2VDM - chains H and L of the 4 polymer chains in the assembly; structure by X-ray diffraction, 2.90 A resolution.

== Chain H ==
Name: Monoclonal antibody 10E5 heavy chain
From: Mus musculus
Notes: antibody fragment or engineered binder
Sequence (221 residues; each row starts with the number of its first residue):
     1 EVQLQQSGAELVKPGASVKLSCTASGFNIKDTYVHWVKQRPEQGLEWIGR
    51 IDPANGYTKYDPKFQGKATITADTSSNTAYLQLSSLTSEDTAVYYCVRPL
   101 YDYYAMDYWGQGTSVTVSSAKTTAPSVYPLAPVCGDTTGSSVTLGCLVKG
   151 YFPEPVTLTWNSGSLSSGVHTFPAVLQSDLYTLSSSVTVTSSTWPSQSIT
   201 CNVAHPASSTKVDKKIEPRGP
Unresolved in the structure: 135-136
Disulfide bonds: C22-C96, C146-C201

== Chain L ==
Name: Monoclonal antibody 10E5 light chain
From: Mus musculus
Notes: antibody fragment or engineered binder
Sequence (214 residues; each row starts with the number of its first residue):
     1 DILMTQSPSSMSVSLGDTVSITCHASQGISSNIGWLQQKPGKSFMGLIYY
    51 GTNLVDGVPSRFSGSGSGADYSLTISSLDSEDFADYYCVQYAQLPYTFGG
   101 GTKLEIKRADAAPTVSIFPPSSEQLTSGGASVVCFLNNFYPKDINVKWKI
   151 DGSERQNGVLNSWTDQDSKDSTYSMSSTLTLTKDEYERHNSYTCEATHKT
   201 STSPIVKSFNRNEC
Disulfide bonds: C23-C88, C134-C194

== How chain H and chain L interact ==
Cross-chain cystine bridges: C134(H)-C214(L)
Residue-residue contacts (73):
  H35(H) - Y96(L)
  Q39(H) - Q38(L)  hydrogen bond
  Q39(H) - F44(L)
  Q39(H) - Y87(L)
  L45(H) - F44(L)  hydrophobic
  L45(H) - Y87(L)  hydrophobic
  L45(H) - F98(L)  hydrophobic
  W47(H) - P95(L)  hydrophobic
  W47(H) - Y96(L)
  K59(H) - L94(L)
  D61(H) - P95(L)
  Y95(H) - Q38(L)  hydrogen bond
  Y95(H) - S43(L)
  Y95(H) - F44(L)
  L100(H) - V55(L)  hydrophobic
  L100(H) - D56(L)
  Y101(H) - Y49(L)
  Y101(H) - D56(L)  hydrogen bond
  D102(H) - Y91(L)
  Y104(H) - Y91(L)
  Y104(H) - Y96(L)  hydrogen bond (backbone-side chain)
  A105(H) - Y91(L)
  M106(H) - L36(L)
  M106(H) - Y96(L)  hydrophobic
  D107(H) - G46(L)  hydrogen bond (backbone-backbone)
  D107(H) - Y49(L)
  W109(H) - L36(L)
  W109(H) - F44(L)  hydrophobic
  G110(H) - S43(L)  hydrogen bond (backbone-side chain)
  Q111(H) - S43(L)
  Y128(H) - S121(L)
  Y128(H) - E123(L)
  Y128(H) - Q124(L)
  Y128(H) - S127(L)
  P129(H) - S121(L)
  P129(H) - E123(L)
  L130(H) - F118(L)
  L130(H) - V133(L)  hydrophobic
  A131(H) - F118(L)
  V133(H) - I117(L)
  V133(H) - P119(L)
  V133(H) - F209(L)  hydrophobic
  C134(H) - C214(L)  disulfide
  T143(H) - S116(L)
  T143(H) - F118(L)
  L147(H) - S131(L)
  K149(H) - S131(L)
  K149(H) - T180(L)
  H170(H) - N137(L)
  H170(H) - N138(L)  hydrogen bond
  H170(H) - D167(L)
  H170(H) - S174(L)  hydrogen bond
  F172(H) - F135(L)  hydrophobic
  F172(H) - N137(L)
  F172(H) - S162(L)
  F172(H) - T164(L)
  F172(H) - S174(L)
  F172(H) - M175(L)
  F172(H) - S176(L)
  P173(H) - S162(L)  hydrogen bond (backbone-side chain)
  P173(H) - W163(L)
  V175(H) - N161(L)
  V175(H) - S162(L)
  Q177(H) - L160(L)
  S184(H) - F135(L)
  S184(H) - S176(L)  hydrogen bond
  S185(H) - F135(L)
  S186(H) - F135(L)
  S186(H) - N137(L)  hydrogen bond
  K214(H) - E123(L)  salt bridge
  R219(H) - P119(L)  hydrogen bond (side chain-backbone)
  R219(H) - P120(L)
  P221(H) - C214(L)
Other interface residues (no listed pair), chain H (47 interface residues in all): V37, E46, R50, K63, G112, P132, L144, G145, T171, G220
Other interface residues (no listed pair), chain L (46 interface residues in all): D1, M45, Y50, V89, T178, E213

== Summary ==
The interface between chain H and chain L involves 47 residues on one side and 46 on the other, with 1
disulfide bond, 12 hydrogen bonds and 1 salt bridge. Polar contacts include K214(H)-E123(L), Q39(H)-Q38(L) and
Y95(H)-Q38(L).
Chain H is Monoclonal antibody 10E5 heavy chain and chain L is Monoclonal antibody 10E5 light chain, both from
Mus musculus; the structure, Re-refinement of Integrin AlphaIIbBeta3 Headpiece Bound to Antagonist Tirofiban,
was determined by X-ray diffraction (same publication as 2VC2, 2VDK, 2VDL, 2VDN, 2VDO, 2VDP, 2VDQ and 2VDR).
